Entry 7B1K (X-ray diffraction, 2.20 A resolution); this record covers chains A and B.

Chain A (and B):
Name: CDP-diacylglycerol--serine O-phosphatidyltransferase
From: Methanocaldococcus jannaschii (strain ATCC 43067 / DSM 2661 / JAL-1 / JCM 10045 / NBRC 100440)
Notes: EC 2.7.8.8; chain B of this document is another copy of the same molecule, construct and numbering; everything in this record applies to it too
UniProt: Q58609 (PSS_METJA); numbering as in UniProt (aligned over 1-201)
Sequence (225 residues; row label = number of the first residue in the row; numbers below 1 keep their minus sign (Met-21 is residue -21)):
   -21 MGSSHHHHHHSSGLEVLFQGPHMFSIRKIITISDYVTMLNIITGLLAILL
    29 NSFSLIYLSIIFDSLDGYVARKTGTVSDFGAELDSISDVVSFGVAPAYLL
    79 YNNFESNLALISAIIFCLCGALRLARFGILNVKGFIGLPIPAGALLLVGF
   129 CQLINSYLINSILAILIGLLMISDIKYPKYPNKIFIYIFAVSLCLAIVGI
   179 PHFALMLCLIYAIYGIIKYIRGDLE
Not modelled in the structure: -21 to 0, 201-203 (chain B: -21 to 0, 203)
Sequence notes: initiating methionine (-21); expression tag (-20 to 0, 202-203)
Metal / ion sites: Na+: Ser11, Asp12, Thr53 (together with CDP-1,2-dioleoyl-sn-glycerol); Ca2+: Asp41, Asp44, Asp62 (together with CDP-1,2-dioleoyl-sn-glycerol); Mg2+: Asp41, Asp62, Ser65, Asp66
Residues lining bound ligands:
  - CDP-1,2-dioleoyl-sn-glycerol (58A; 5'-O-[(R)-{[(S)-{(2R)-2,3-bis[(9E)-octadec-9-enoyloxy]propoxy}(hydroxy)phosphoryl]oxy}(hydroxy)phosphoryl]cytidine): Ser11, Asp12, Thr15, Asp41, Ser42, Asp44, Gly45, Tyr46, Ala48, Arg49, Thr53, Val54, Ser55, Gly58, Ala59, Asp62, Phe105, Phe113, Pro117, Pro119, Ala120, Pro156, Lys157, Tyr158, Pro159, Phe163, Ile164, Ile166, Phe167, Leu185, Cys186, Ile188, Tyr189, Tyr192
  - citrate anion (FLC): Arg49, Phe105, Leu108, Asn109, Val110, Lys111, Lys157
Reported in the primary citation:
  - binding site for citrate anion: Asn109, Lys111, Lys157
  - binding site for chloride ion: Arg101
  - Ca2+ coordination: Asp41, Asp44, Asp62
  - Mg2+ coordination: Asp41, Asp62, Ser65, Asp66
  - mutagenesis - D41S, D44S, D62N, D62S, D66N, D66S, R104E (about 50%): decreased catalytic activity
  - mutagenesis - R101E, R101E/R104E: abolished catalytic activity
  - catalytic residues: Asp41, Asp66 (proposed by the authors, not directly observed)

How chain A and chain B interact:
Contacting residue pairs (82; chain A residue first):
  Met1(A) with Asp152(B); Tyr197(B), hydrogen bond
  Phe2(A) with Leu147(B); Ile150(B); Ser151(B); Asp152(B)
  Ser3(A) with Asp152(B), hydrogen bond (backbone-side chain)
  Ile4(A) with Leu100(B), hydrophobic; Arg104(B); Ile150(B)
  Ile8(A) with Leu100(B), hydrophobic
  Met16(A) with Leu96(B), hydrophobic; Leu100(B), hydrophobic
  Ile19(A) with Ala99(B), hydrophobic
  Ile20(A) with Ile92(B), hydrophobic; Leu96(B), hydrophobic
  Leu23(A) with Val72(B), hydrophobic; Ala91(B); Ile92(B), hydrophobic; Cys95(B), hydrophobic
  Leu24(A) with Leu88(B), hydrophobic; Ile92(B), hydrophobic
  Ile26(A) with Val72(B), hydrophobic; Tyr76(B), hydrophobic
  Leu27(A) with Tyr76(B), hydrophobic; Tyr79(B), hydrophobic; Leu88(B), hydrophobic
  Leu28(A) with Tyr79(B)
  Asp56(A) with Ile107(B)
  Phe57(A) with Leu100(B); Ala103(B); Arg104(B); Ile107(B)
  Glu60(A) with Glu60(B); Ala103(B)
  Leu61(A) with Ala99(B); Ala103(B)
  Ile64(A) with Val67(B), hydrophobic; Ala99(B); Ala103(B)
  Val67(A) with Ile64(B), hydrophobic; Val67(B), hydrophobic; Val68(B), hydrophobic
  Val68(A) with Val67(B), hydrophobic; Val72(B), hydrophobic
  Val72(A) with Leu23(B), hydrophobic; Ile26(B), hydrophobic; Val68(B), hydrophobic
  Tyr76(A) with Ile26(B), hydrophobic; Leu27(B), hydrophobic; Tyr76(B), hydrogen bond
  Tyr79(A) with Leu27(B)
  Leu88(A) with Leu27(B), hydrophobic
  Ala91(A) with Leu23(B)
  Ile92(A) with Leu23(B), hydrophobic; Leu24(B), hydrophobic
  Cys95(A) with Leu23(B), hydrophobic
  Leu96(A) with Met16(B), hydrophobic
  Ala99(A) with Ile19(B), hydrophobic; Leu61(B); Ile64(B), hydrophobic
  Leu100(A) with Ile8(B), hydrophobic; Phe57(B)
  Leu102(A) with Ile64(B)
  Ala103(A) with Phe57(B), hydrophobic; Glu60(B); Leu61(B), hydrophobic; Ile64(B)
  Arg104(A) with Ile4(B); Phe57(B)
  Gly106(A) with Glu60(B)
  Ile107(A) with Asp56(B); Phe57(B)
  Leu147(A) with Phe2(B)
  Ile150(A) with Phe2(B); Ile4(B)
  Ser151(A) with Met1(B); Phe2(B)
  Asp152(A) with Met1(B), hydrogen bond (backbone-backbone); Phe2(B); Ser3(B), hydrogen bond
  Tyr197(A) with Met1(B)
Interface residues without a listed pair, chain A (41 interface residues in all): Ile7
Interface residues without a listed pair, chain B (43 interface residues in all): Ile7, Ile20, Leu28, Ala75, Arg101, Leu102, Gly106

Overview:
Chain A and chain B form an interface of 41 and 43 residues respectively, with 5 hydrogen bonds. Among the
polar pairs are Met1(A)-Tyr197(B), Ser3(A)-Asp152(B) and Tyr76(A)-Tyr76(B). The paper reports catalytic
residues Asp41(A) and Asp66(A); D41S, D44S and D62N of chain A, among others, reduce catalytic activity; 9
substitutions were tested in all.
Chain A and chain B are both CDP-diacylglycerol--serine O-phosphatidyltransferase (Methanocaldococcus
jannaschii (strain ATCC 43067 / DSM 2661 / JAL-1 / JCM 10045 / NBRC 100440)); the structure, Crystal structure
of phosphatidyl serine synthase (PSS) in the closed conformation with bound citrate, was determined by X-ray
diffraction, deposited together with 7B1L and 7POW.
